8TU2 - chains B and I of the 60 polymer chains in the assembly; structure by electron microscopy, 2.52 A resolution.

== Chain B (and I) ==
Name: VP2
From: Rat bocavirus
Notes: chain I of this document is another copy of the same molecule, construct and numbering; everything in this record applies to it too
Reference sequence: A0A0Y0BYS6 (A0A0Y0BYS6_9VIRU); residues 1-567 here = UniProt positions 1-567
Chain sequence (567 residues; numbered 1 to 567; the number before each row is that of its first residue):
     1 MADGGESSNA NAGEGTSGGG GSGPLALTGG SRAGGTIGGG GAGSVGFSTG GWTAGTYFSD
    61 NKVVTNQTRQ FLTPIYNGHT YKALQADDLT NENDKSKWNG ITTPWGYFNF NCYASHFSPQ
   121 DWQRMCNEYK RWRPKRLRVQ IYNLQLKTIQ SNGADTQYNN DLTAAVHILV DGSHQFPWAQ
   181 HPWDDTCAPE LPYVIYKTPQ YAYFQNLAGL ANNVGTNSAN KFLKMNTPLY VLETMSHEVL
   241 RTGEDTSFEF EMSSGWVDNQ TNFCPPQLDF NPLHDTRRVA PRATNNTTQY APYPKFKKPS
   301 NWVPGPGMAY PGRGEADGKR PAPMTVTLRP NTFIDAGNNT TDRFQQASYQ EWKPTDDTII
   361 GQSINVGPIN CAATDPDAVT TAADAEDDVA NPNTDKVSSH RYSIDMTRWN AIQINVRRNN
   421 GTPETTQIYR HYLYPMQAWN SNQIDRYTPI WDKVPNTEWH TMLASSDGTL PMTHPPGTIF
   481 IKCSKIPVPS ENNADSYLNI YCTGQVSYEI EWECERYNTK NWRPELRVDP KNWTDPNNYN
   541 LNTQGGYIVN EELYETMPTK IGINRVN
Unresolved in the structure: 1-43

== Interface between chain B and chain I ==
Residue-residue contacts - 75 pairs, chain B then chain I:
  D60(B) - D60(I)
  S118(B) - W522(I)
  P119(B) - W522(I)
  P119(B) - P524(I)
  Q120(B) - T519(I)
  Q120(B) - N521(I)
  Q120(B) - W522(I)  hydrogen bond (backbone-backbone)
  Q120(B) - R523(I)
  Q120(B) - P524(I)
  Q120(B) - E525(I)
  Q120(B) - R527(I)
  Q123(B) - P524(I)
  Q123(B) - E525(I)  hydrogen bond (side chain-backbone)
  Q123(B) - R527(I)
  R124(B) - Y517(I)  hydrogen bond (side chain-backbone)
  R124(B) - N518(I)
  E128(B) - E128(I)
  E190(B) - W522(I)
  L191(B) - W522(I)  hydrophobic
  P192(B) - W522(I)
  R516(B) - R516(I)
  Y517(B) - R124(I)  hydrogen bond (backbone-side chain)
  N518(B) - R124(I)
  T519(B) - Q120(I)
  N521(B) - Q120(I)
  W522(B) - S118(I)
  W522(B) - P119(I)
  W522(B) - Q120(I)  hydrogen bond (backbone-backbone)
  W522(B) - E190(I)
  W522(B) - L191(I)  hydrophobic
  W522(B) - P192(I)
  W522(B) - Y539(I)
  W522(B) - Y547(I)  hydrogen bond
  R523(B) - Q120(I)
  R523(B) - P536(I)  hydrogen bond (side chain-backbone)
  R523(B) - N537(I)
  R523(B) - N538(I)  hydrogen bond (side chain-backbone)
  R523(B) - Y539(I)
  R523(B) - N540(I)
  P524(B) - P119(I)
  P524(B) - Q120(I)
  P524(B) - Q123(I)
  P524(B) - P530(I)
  P524(B) - W533(I)  hydrophobic
  P524(B) - M557(I)  hydrophobic
  E525(B) - Q120(I)
  E525(B) - Q123(I)  hydrogen bond (backbone-side chain)
  E525(B) - D529(I)
  E525(B) - P530(I)
  L526(B) - D529(I)
  R527(B) - Q120(I)
  R527(B) - Q123(I)
  R527(B) - D529(I)  hydrogen bond (backbone-side chain)
  R527(B) - K531(I)  hydrogen bond (backbone-side chain)
  D529(B) - E525(I)
  D529(B) - L526(I)
  D529(B) - R527(I)  hydrogen bond (side chain-backbone)
  D529(B) - K531(I)  hydrogen bond (backbone-side chain)
  P530(B) - P524(I)
  P530(B) - E525(I)
  K531(B) - R527(I)  hydrogen bond (side chain-backbone)
  K531(B) - D529(I)  hydrogen bond (side chain-backbone)
  K531(B) - N532(I)
  K531(B) - I561(I)
  N532(B) - K531(I)
  W533(B) - P524(I)  hydrophobic
  P536(B) - R523(I)  hydrogen bond (backbone-side chain)
  N537(B) - R523(I)
  N538(B) - R523(I)  hydrogen bond (backbone-side chain)
  Y539(B) - W522(I)
  Y539(B) - R523(I)
  N540(B) - R523(I)
  Y547(B) - W522(I)  hydrogen bond
  M557(B) - P524(I)  hydrophobic
  I561(B) - K531(I)
Also at the interface, not in a pair above, chain B (39 interface residues in all): G55, N127, R446, K520, V528
Also at the interface, not in a pair above, chain I (39 interface residues in all): G55, N127, R446, K520, V528

== Summary ==
The chain B/chain I interface involves 39 residues from each chain; the contacts include 18 hydrogen bonds.
Polar pairs include Q123(B)-E525(I), R124(B)-Y517(I) and W522(B)-Y547(I).
Both chains are VP2 (Rat bocavirus). Entry 8TU2 (The Capsid of Rat Bocavirus) was determined by electron
microscopy (same publication as 8TU0 and 8TU1).
